Entry 3T2V (X-ray diffraction, 2.51 A resolution); this record covers chains A and B of the 4 polymer chains in the assembly.

# Chain A (and B)
Protein: Peptidoglycan recognition protein 1
Source organism: Camelus dromedarius
Notes: chain B of this document is another copy of the same molecule, construct and numbering; everything in this record applies to it too
UniProt: Q9GK12 (PGRP1_CAMDR); residues 1-171 here correspond to UniProt positions 23-193 (UniProt number = residue number + 22)
Sequence (171 residues; row label = number of the first residue in the row):
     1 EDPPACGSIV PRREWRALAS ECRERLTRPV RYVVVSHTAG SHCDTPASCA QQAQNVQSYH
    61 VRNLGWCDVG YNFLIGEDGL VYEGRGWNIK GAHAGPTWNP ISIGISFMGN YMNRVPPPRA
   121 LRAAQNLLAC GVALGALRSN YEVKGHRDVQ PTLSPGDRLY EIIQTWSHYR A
Disulfides: C6-C130, C22-C67, C43-C49

# Interface between chain A and chain B
Pairs across the interface - 33 pairs, chain A then chain B:
  G7(A) - N126(B)
  S8(A) - A123(B)
  S8(A) - N126(B)
  I9(A) - R122(B)  hydrogen bond (backbone-side chain)
  V10(A) - R122(B)
  P11(A) - R122(B)
  E14(A) - P118(B)
  E14(A) - R122(B)  salt bridge
  D44(A) - P46(B)
  T45(A) - T45(B)
  P46(A) - D44(B)
  P46(A) - D78(B)
  P46(A) - R119(B)
  D78(A) - P46(B)
  G79(A) - L80(B)
  L80(A) - D78(B)
  L80(A) - G79(B)
  L80(A) - R119(B)
  P118(A) - E14(B)
  R119(A) - E14(B)  salt bridge
  R122(A) - P4(B)
  R122(A) - S8(B)
  R122(A) - I9(B)  hydrogen bond (side chain-backbone)
  R122(A) - V10(B)
  R122(A) - P11(B)
  R122(A) - E14(B)  salt bridge
  A123(A) - S8(B)
  Q125(A) - P4(B)
  N126(A) - A5(B)
  N126(A) - C6(B)
  N126(A) - G7(B)
  N126(A) - S8(B)  hydrogen bond
  S167(A) - P3(B)

# Summary
19 residues of chain A face 21 of chain B across their interface; the contacts include 3 hydrogen bonds and 3
salt bridges. Among the polar pairs are E14(A)-R122(B), R119(A)-E14(B) and I9(A)-R122(B).
Chain A and chain B are both Peptidoglycan recognition protein 1 (Camelus dromedarius); the structure, Crystal
structure of the complex of peptidoglycan recognition protein-short (CPGRP-S) with mycolic acid at 2.5 A ...,
was determined by X-ray diffraction, deposited together with 4FNN, 3UIL, 3UMQ and 3USX.
